PDB entry 8RN4 | electron microscopy, 2.87 A resolution | chains A and D of the 5 polymer chains in the assembly

# Chain A (and D)
Molecule: Polymerase acidic protein
Source organism: Influenza B virus (B/Memphis/13/2003)
Notes: EC 3.1.-.-; chain D of this document is another copy of the same molecule, construct and numbering; everything in this record applies to it too
UniProtKB: Q5V8Z9 (Q5V8Z9_9INFB); numbering as in UniProt (aligned over 1-726)
Chain sequence (726 residues; row label = number of the first residue in the row):
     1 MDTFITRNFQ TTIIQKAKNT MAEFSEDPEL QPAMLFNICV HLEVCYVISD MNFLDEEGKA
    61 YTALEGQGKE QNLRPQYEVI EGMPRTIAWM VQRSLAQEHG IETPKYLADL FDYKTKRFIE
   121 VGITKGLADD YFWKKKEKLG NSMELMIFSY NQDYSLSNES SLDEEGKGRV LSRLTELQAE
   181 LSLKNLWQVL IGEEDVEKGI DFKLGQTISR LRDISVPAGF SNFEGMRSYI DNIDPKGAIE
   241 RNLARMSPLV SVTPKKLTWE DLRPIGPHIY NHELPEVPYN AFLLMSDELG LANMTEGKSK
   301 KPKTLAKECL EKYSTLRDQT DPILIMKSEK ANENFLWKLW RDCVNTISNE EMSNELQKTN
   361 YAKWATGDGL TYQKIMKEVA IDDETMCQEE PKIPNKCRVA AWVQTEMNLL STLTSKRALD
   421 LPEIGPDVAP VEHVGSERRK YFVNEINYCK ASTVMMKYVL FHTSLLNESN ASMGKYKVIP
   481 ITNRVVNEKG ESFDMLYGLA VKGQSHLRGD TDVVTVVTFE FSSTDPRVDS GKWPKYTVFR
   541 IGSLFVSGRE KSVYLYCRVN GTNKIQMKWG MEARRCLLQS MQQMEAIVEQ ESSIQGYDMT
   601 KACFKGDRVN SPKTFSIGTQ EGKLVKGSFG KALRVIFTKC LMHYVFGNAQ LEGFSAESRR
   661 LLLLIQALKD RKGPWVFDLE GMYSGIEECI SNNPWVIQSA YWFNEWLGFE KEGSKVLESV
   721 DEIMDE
Unresolved in the structure: 64-72, 192-197, 717-726 (chain D: 1-358, 392-726)
What the authors report for this chain:
  - mutagenesis - K631A/R634A: decreased catalytic activity

# Interface between chain A and chain D
Residue-residue contacts (20):
  Asn-332(A) / Asp-383(D)
  Asn-334(A) / Asp-382(D)
  Phe-335(A) / Val-379(D)  hydrophobic
  Phe-335(A) / Asp-382(D)
  Lys-338(A) / Glu-378(D)  salt bridge
  Lys-338(A) / Asp-382(D)  salt bridge
  Asn-360(A) / Met-376(D)
  Tyr-361(A) / Met-376(D)  hydrophobic
  Tyr-361(A) / Val-379(D)  hydrophobic
  Tyr-361(A) / Asp-382(D)  hydrogen bond
  Trp-364(A) / Gln-373(D)
  Trp-364(A) / Ile-375(D)  hydrophobic
  Trp-364(A) / Val-379(D)
  Gln-373(A) / Trp-364(D)
  Ile-375(A) / Trp-364(D)  hydrophobic
  Met-376(A) / Asn-360(D)
  Met-376(A) / Tyr-361(D)  hydrophobic
  Glu-378(A) / Tyr-361(D)
  Val-379(A) / Trp-364(D)  hydrophobic
  Asp-382(A) / Tyr-361(D)  hydrogen bond
Also at the interface, not in a pair above, chain A (14 interface residues in all): Gly-369

# Overview
The interface between chain A and chain D involves 14 residues on one side and 10 on the other; the contacts
include 2 hydrogen bonds and 2 salt bridges. Among the polar pairs are Lys-338(A)/Glu-378(D),
Lys-338(A)/Asp-382(D) and Tyr-361(A)/Asp-382(D). From the paper: K631A/R634A of chain A reduce catalytic
activity.
Both chains are Polymerase acidic protein (Influenza B virus (B/Memphis/13/2003)). Entry 8RN4
(Pseudo-symmetrical influenza B polymerase apo-dimer, ENDO(T) moiety (from "Influenza B polymerase
pseudo-symmetrical dimer" | Local refinement)) was determined by electron microscopy (same publication as
8RN1, 8RN2, 8RN3, 8RN5, 8RN6, 8RN7 and 5 further entries).
